PDB entry 3T88 | X-ray diffraction, 2.00 A resolution | chains A and E of the 6 polymer chains in the assembly

# Chain A (and E)
Molecule: 1,4-Dihydroxy-2-naphthoyl-CoA synthase
Source organism: Escherichia coli
Notes: EC 4.1.3.36; chain E of this document is another copy of the same molecule, construct and numbering; everything in this record applies to it too
UniProtKB: P0ABU0 (MENB_ECOLI); numbering as in UniProt (aligned over 1-285)
Amino-acid sequence (289 residues; each row starts with the number of its first residue; numbers below 1 keep their minus sign (Gly-3 is residue -3)):
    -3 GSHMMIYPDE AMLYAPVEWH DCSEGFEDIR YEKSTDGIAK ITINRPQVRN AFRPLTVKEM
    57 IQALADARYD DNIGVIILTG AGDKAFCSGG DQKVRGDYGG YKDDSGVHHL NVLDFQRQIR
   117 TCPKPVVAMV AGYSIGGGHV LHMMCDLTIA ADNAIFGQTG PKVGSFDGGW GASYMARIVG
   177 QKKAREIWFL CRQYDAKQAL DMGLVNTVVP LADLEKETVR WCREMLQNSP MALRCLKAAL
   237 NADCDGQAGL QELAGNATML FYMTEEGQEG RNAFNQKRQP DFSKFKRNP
Unresolved in the structure: -3 to 4
Construct notes: expression tag (-3 to 0)
Ligand contacts:
  - o-succinylbenzoyl-N-coenzyme A (S0N), molecule 1: Gln43, Val44, Arg45, Ala47, Phe48, Ser84, Gly85, Gly86, Asp87, Gln88, Lys89, Tyr97, Leu106, Val108, Leu109, Tyr129, Ile131, Gly132, Gly133, Thr155, Val159, Ser161, Phe162, Asp163, Gln189
  - o-succinylbenzoyl-N-coenzyme A (S0N), molecule 2: Thr254, Tyr258, Phe270, Lys273
UniProt features mapped onto this chain:
  - binding site (substrate): Arg45, Ser84 to Lys89, Tyr97, Tyr129 to Gly133, Thr155, Ser161, Tyr258, Lys273
  - binding site (hydrogencarbonate): Gln154 to Gly156
  - site (Important for catalysis): Tyr97, Tyr258
From the paper describing this entry:
  - binding site for o-succinylbenzoyl-N-coenzyme A: Phe48, Gly86, Tyr97, Leu106, Val108, Leu109, Gln112, Gly133, Ser161, Phe162, Asp163, Thr254, Tyr258
  - binding site for chloride ion: Gln154, Thr155, Gly156
  - catalytic residues: Gly86, Tyr97, Gly133, Tyr258
  - catalytic residues: Ser161 (proposed by the authors, not directly observed)
  - mutagenesis - Y97F, G156D: abolished catalytic activity
  - conformationally variable residues (order/disorder transition): Gln88 to Leu106
  - contacts within the chain: Gly96-Leu106

# Interface between chain A and chain E
Contacting residue pairs (123):
  Arg64(A) - Asp110(E)  salt bridge
  Tyr65(A) - His105(E)
  Gln88(A) - Arg267(E)
  Gln88(A) - Phe270(E)
  Gln88(A) - Asn271(E)  hydrogen bond (backbone-side chain)
  Lys89(A) - Asn271(E)
  Arg91(A) - Tyr258(E)
  Arg91(A) - Gly263(E)  hydrogen bond (side chain-backbone)
  Arg91(A) - Arg267(E)  hydrogen bond (backbone-side chain)
  Gly92(A) - Arg267(E)  hydrogen bond (backbone-side chain)
  Asp93(A) - Tyr258(E)
  Asp93(A) - Met259(E)
  Asp93(A) - Gln264(E)  hydrogen bond (backbone-side chain)
  Asp93(A) - Arg267(E)  salt bridge
  Gly95(A) - Met255(E)
  Gly95(A) - Tyr258(E)
  Gly95(A) - Met259(E)
  Gly96(A) - Tyr258(E)
  Tyr97(A) - Tyr258(E)  hydrogen bond
  Leu106(A) - Met255(E)  hydrophobic
  Leu106(A) - Tyr258(E)  hydrophobic
  Leu109(A) - Gln247(E)  hydrogen bond (backbone-side chain)
  Asp110(A) - Arg64(E)  salt bridge
  Gln112(A) - Gln247(E)  hydrogen bond
  Arg113(A) - Thr117(E)
  Arg113(A) - Ala244(E)  hydrogen bond (side chain-backbone)
  Arg113(A) - Gln247(E)  hydrogen bond
  Arg113(A) - Glu248(E)
  Arg116(A) - Gln243(E)  hydrogen bond
  Thr117(A) - Arg113(E)
  Pro157(A) - Phe278(E)
  Lys158(A) - Gly266(E)
  Lys158(A) - Pro276(E)
  Lys158(A) - Phe278(E)
  Val159(A) - Gly266(E)
  Val159(A) - Arg267(E)  hydrogen bond (backbone-backbone)
  Gly160(A) - Phe257(E)
  Gly160(A) - Tyr258(E)
  Gly160(A) - Gly263(E)
  Gly160(A) - Gly266(E)
  Ser161(A) - Phe257(E)
  Ser161(A) - Tyr258(E)
  Phe162(A) - Ala253(E)
  Phe162(A) - Thr254(E)  hydrogen bond (backbone-side chain)
  Phe162(A) - Phe257(E)  hydrophobic
  Gly164(A) - Ala250(E)
  Gly165(A) - Leu246(E)
  Gly165(A) - Gln247(E)
  Gly165(A) - Ala250(E)
  Trp166(A) - Gln243(E)
  Trp166(A) - Ala244(E)  hydrophobic
  Trp166(A) - Gln247(E)
  Ser169(A) - Gln243(E)
  Ser169(A) - Leu246(E)
  Tyr170(A) - Gln243(E)
  Arg173(A) - Gln243(E)
  Cys240(A) - Gly242(E)
  Cys240(A) - Gln243(E)  hydrogen bond (backbone-backbone)
  Asp241(A) - Asp241(E)
  Asp241(A) - Gly242(E)
  Asp241(A) - Gln243(E)
  Asp241(A) - Ala244(E)
  Gly242(A) - Cys240(E)
  Gly242(A) - Asp241(E)
  Gly242(A) - Gly242(E)
  Gln243(A) - Arg116(E)  hydrogen bond
  Gln243(A) - Trp166(E)
  Gln243(A) - Ser169(E)
  Gln243(A) - Tyr170(E)
  Gln243(A) - Arg173(E)
  Gln243(A) - Cys240(E)  hydrogen bond (backbone-backbone)
  Gln243(A) - Asp241(E)
  Ala244(A) - Arg113(E)  hydrogen bond (backbone-side chain)
  Ala244(A) - Trp166(E)  hydrophobic
  Ala244(A) - Asp241(E)
  Ala244(A) - Ala244(E)  hydrophobic
  Leu246(A) - Gly165(E)
  Leu246(A) - Ser169(E)
  Gln247(A) - Leu109(E)  hydrogen bond (side chain-backbone)
  Gln247(A) - Gln112(E)  hydrogen bond
  Gln247(A) - Arg113(E)  hydrogen bond
  Gln247(A) - Gly165(E)
  Gln247(A) - Trp166(E)
  Glu248(A) - Arg113(E)
  Ala250(A) - Gly164(E)
  Ala250(A) - Gly165(E)
  Gly251(A) - Leu106(E)
  Ala253(A) - Phe162(E)
  Thr254(A) - Phe162(E)  hydrogen bond (side chain-backbone)
  Met255(A) - Gly95(E)
  Met255(A) - Leu106(E)  hydrophobic
  Phe257(A) - Gly160(E)
  Phe257(A) - Ser161(E)
  Phe257(A) - Phe162(E)  hydrophobic
  Tyr258(A) - Arg91(E)
  Tyr258(A) - Asp93(E)
  Tyr258(A) - Gly95(E)
  Tyr258(A) - Gly96(E)
  Tyr258(A) - Tyr97(E)  hydrogen bond
  Tyr258(A) - Leu106(E)  hydrophobic
  Tyr258(A) - Gly160(E)
  Tyr258(A) - Ser161(E)
  Met259(A) - Asp93(E)
  Met259(A) - Tyr94(E)  hydrophobic
  Met259(A) - Gly95(E)
  Gly263(A) - Arg91(E)  hydrogen bond (backbone-side chain)
  Gly263(A) - Val159(E)
  Gly263(A) - Gly160(E)
  Gln264(A) - Asp93(E)  hydrogen bond (side chain-backbone)
  Gly266(A) - Lys158(E)
  Gly266(A) - Val159(E)
  Gly266(A) - Gly160(E)
  Arg267(A) - Gln88(E)
  Arg267(A) - Arg91(E)  hydrogen bond (side chain-backbone)
  Arg267(A) - Gly92(E)  hydrogen bond (side chain-backbone)
  Arg267(A) - Asp93(E)  salt bridge
  Arg267(A) - Val159(E)  hydrogen bond (backbone-backbone)
  Phe270(A) - Gln88(E)
  Asn271(A) - Gln88(E)  hydrogen bond (side chain-backbone)
  Asn271(A) - Lys89(E)
  Pro276(A) - Lys158(E)
  Phe278(A) - Pro157(E)
  Phe278(A) - Lys158(E)
Interface residues without a listed pair, chain A (56 interface residues in all): Tyr94, His105, Lys273
Interface residues without a listed pair, chain E (56 interface residues in all): Tyr65, Asn107, Gly251

# Summary
Chain A and chain E each contribute 56 residues to their interface; the contacts include 28 hydrogen bonds and
4 salt bridges. Among the polar pairs are Arg64(A)-Asp110(E), Asp93(A)-Arg267(E) and Gln88(A)-Asn271(E).
Ligands of chain A: o-succinylbenzoyl-N-coenzyme A. The paper reports catalytic residues Gly86(A), Tyr97(A)
and Gly133(A) among others; Y97F and G156D of chain A abolish catalytic activity.
Both chains are 1,4-Dihydroxy-2-naphthoyl-CoA synthase (Escherichia coli). Entry 3T88 (Crystal structure of
Escherichia coli MenB in complex with substrate analogue, OSB-NCoA) was determined by X-ray diffraction,
deposited together with 3T89, 3T8A and 3T8B.
